Entry 8S9U (electron microscopy, 2.77 A resolution); this record covers chains E and F of the 7 polymer chains in the assembly.

# Chain E
Name: TIGR03986 family CRISPR-associated RAMP protein
From: Synechocystis sp. PCC 6803
Reference sequence: Q6ZED5 (Q6ZED5_SYNY3); residue numbers follow UniProt; this construct covers 1-795
Sequence (795 residues; numbered 1 to 795; the number before each row is that of its first residue):
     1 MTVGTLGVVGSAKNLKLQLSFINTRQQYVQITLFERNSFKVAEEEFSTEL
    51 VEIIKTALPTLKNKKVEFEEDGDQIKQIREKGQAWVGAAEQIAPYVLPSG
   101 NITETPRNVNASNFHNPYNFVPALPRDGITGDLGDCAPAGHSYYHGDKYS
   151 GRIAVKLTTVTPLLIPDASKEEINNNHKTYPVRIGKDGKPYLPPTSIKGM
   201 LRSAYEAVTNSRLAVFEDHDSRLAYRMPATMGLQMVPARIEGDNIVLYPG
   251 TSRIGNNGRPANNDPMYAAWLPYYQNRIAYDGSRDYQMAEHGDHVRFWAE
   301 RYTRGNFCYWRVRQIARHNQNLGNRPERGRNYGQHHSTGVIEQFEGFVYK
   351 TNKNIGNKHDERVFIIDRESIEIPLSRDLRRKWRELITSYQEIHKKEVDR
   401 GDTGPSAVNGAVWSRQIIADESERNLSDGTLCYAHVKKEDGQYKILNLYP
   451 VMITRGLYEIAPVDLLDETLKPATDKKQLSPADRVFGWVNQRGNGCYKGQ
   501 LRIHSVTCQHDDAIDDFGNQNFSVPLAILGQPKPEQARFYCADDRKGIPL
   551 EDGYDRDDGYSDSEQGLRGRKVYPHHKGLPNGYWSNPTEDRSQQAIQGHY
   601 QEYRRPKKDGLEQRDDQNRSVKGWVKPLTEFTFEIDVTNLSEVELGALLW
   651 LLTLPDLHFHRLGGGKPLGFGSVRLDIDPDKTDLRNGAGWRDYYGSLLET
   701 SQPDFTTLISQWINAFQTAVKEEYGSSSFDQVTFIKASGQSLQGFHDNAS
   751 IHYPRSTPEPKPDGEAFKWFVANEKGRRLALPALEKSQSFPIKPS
Disordered / not traced: 1-111, 281-286
From the paper describing this entry:
  - binding site for Crispr RNA (chain F): Phe307, Ile355, Ile453, Phe767
  - conformationally variable residues: Asp616

# Chain F
Molecule: Crispr RNA
From: Synechocystis sp. PCC 6803
Sequence (37 nucleotides; row label = number of the first residue in the row):
     1 ACUGAAACUGUAGUAGAACCAAUCGGGGUCGUCAAUA

# How chain E and chain F interact
Contacting residue pairs - 103 pairs, chain E then chain F:
  Tyr118(E) - C30(F)  phosphate contact
  Tyr118(E) - G31(F)  hydrogen bond to the phosphate
  Pro166(E) - G27(F)  sugar contact
  Pro166(E) - G28(F)  phosphate contact
  Ala168(E) - G27(F)  base contact
  Thr195(E) - G26(F)  sugar contact
  Thr195(E) - G27(F)  hydrogen bond to the phosphate
  Ser196(E) - G26(F)  hydrogen bond to the phosphate
  Ser196(E) - G27(F)  hydrogen bond to the phosphate
  Lys198(E) - G25(F)  salt bridge to the phosphate
  Gly199(E) - G26(F)  sugar contact
  Met200(E) - G26(F)  base contact
  Arg202(E) - C24(F)  hydrogen bond to the phosphate
  Arg202(E) - G25(F)  salt bridge to the phosphate
  Ser203(E) - G26(F)  hydrogen bond to the base
  Arg226(E) - C33(F)  base contact
  Arg226(E) - A34(F)  salt bridge to the phosphate
  Arg226(E) - A35(F)  salt bridge to the phosphate
  Leu233(E) - U36(F)  base contact
  Leu233(E) - A37(F)  base contact
  Trp270(E) - A37(F)  base contact
  Arg304(E) - A37(F)  hydrogen bond to the phosphate
  Phe307(E) - A37(F)  stacking on the base
  His335(E) - A37(F)  sugar contact
  Thr351(E) - U36(F)  phosphate contact
  Asn354(E) - A34(F)  hydrogen bond to the sugar
  Asn354(E) - A35(F)  sugar contact
  Ile355(E) - A34(F)  base contact
  Ile355(E) - A35(F)  sugar contact
  Asn357(E) - U36(F)  hydrogen bond to the sugar
  Asn357(E) - A37(F)  sugar contact
  Lys358(E) - U36(F)  salt bridge to the phosphate
  Lys358(E) - A37(F)  phosphate contact
  His359(E) - A37(F)  hydrogen bond to the phosphate
  Asp360(E) - A37(F)  hydrogen bond to the phosphate
  Arg362(E) - U36(F)  sugar contact
  Arg362(E) - A37(F)  salt bridge to the phosphate
  Tyr390(E) - A34(F)  phosphate contact
  Tyr390(E) - A35(F)  hydrogen bond to the phosphate
  His394(E) - C33(F)  hydrogen bond to the phosphate
  His394(E) - A34(F)  salt bridge to the phosphate
  Ala407(E) - C33(F)  base contact
  Ser414(E) - A34(F)  phosphate contact
  Ser414(E) - A35(F)  hydrogen bond to the phosphate
  Gln416(E) - A35(F)  hydrogen bond to the phosphate
  Val451(E) - A35(F)  phosphate contact
  Val451(E) - U36(F)  phosphate contact
  Met452(E) - A35(F)  sugar contact
  Met452(E) - U36(F)  base contact
  Ile453(E) - A35(F)  hydrogen bond to the sugar
  Ile453(E) - U36(F)  base contact
  Arg455(E) - C33(F)  salt bridge to the phosphate
  Arg455(E) - A34(F)  salt bridge to the phosphate
  Phe486(E) - C24(F)  sugar contact
  Gly487(E) - C24(F)  sugar contact
  Trp488(E) - U23(F)  hydrogen bond to the sugar
  Trp488(E) - C24(F)  sugar contact
  Val489(E) - U23(F)  base contact
  Val489(E) - C24(F)  sugar contact
  Cys496(E) - U23(F)  base contact
  Tyr497(E) - U23(F)  hydrogen bond to the sugar
  Tyr497(E) - C24(F)  sugar contact
  Lys498(E) - U23(F)  phosphate contact
  Lys498(E) - C24(F)  phosphate contact
  Gly499(E) - U23(F)  phosphate contact
  Gly499(E) - C24(F)  hydrogen bond to the phosphate
  Ile528(E) - C30(F)  base contact
  Leu529(E) - U29(F)  sugar contact
  Gly530(E) - U29(F)  hydrogen bond to the sugar
  Gly530(E) - C30(F)  sugar contact
  Gln531(E) - U29(F)  base contact
  Gln531(E) - C30(F)  sugar contact
  Pro532(E) - U29(F)  phosphate contact
  Pro532(E) - C30(F)  phosphate contact
  Lys533(E) - C30(F)  hydrogen bond to the base
  Lys533(E) - G31(F)  hydrogen bond to the phosphate
  Lys533(E) - U32(F)  sugar contact
  Glu535(E) - U32(F)  sugar contact
  Gln536(E) - U32(F)  hydrogen bond to the phosphate
  Tyr540(E) - C30(F)  hydrogen bond to the phosphate
  Tyr540(E) - G31(F)  hydrogen bond to the phosphate
  Arg556(E) - U32(F)  salt bridge to the phosphate
  Lys571(E) - C30(F)  salt bridge to the phosphate
  Tyr573(E) - U29(F)  sugar contact
  Tyr573(E) - C30(F)  hydrogen bond to the phosphate
  Arg619(E) - G28(F)  salt bridge to the phosphate
  Arg619(E) - U29(F)  hydrogen bond to the base
  Gly663(E) - G26(F)  base contact
  Gly663(E) - G28(F)  phosphate contact
  Gly664(E) - G28(F)  hydrogen bond to the phosphate
  Gly664(E) - U29(F)  phosphate contact
  Gly665(E) - U29(F)  hydrogen bond to the phosphate
  Lys666(E) - G26(F)  base contact
  Lys666(E) - G28(F)  hydrogen bond to the phosphate
  Lys666(E) - U29(F)  salt bridge to the phosphate
  Pro667(E) - U29(F)  phosphate contact
  Tyr753(E) - U29(F)  sugar contact
  Tyr753(E) - C30(F)  hydrogen bond to the phosphate
  Gly764(E) - G31(F)  base contact
  Ala766(E) - G31(F)  base contact
  Phe767(E) - G31(F)  sugar contact
  Phe770(E) - G31(F)  sugar contact
  Val771(E) - U32(F)  base contact
Interface residues without a listed pair, chain E (78 interface residues in all): Leu164, Pro193, Val215, Ala224, Ala229, Gly232, Met266, Pro405, Val408, Ile417, Phe539, Arg661, Leu662

# Summary
The interface between chain E and chain F involves 78 residues on one side and 15 on the other, with 31
hydrogen bonds, 13 salt bridges and 1 aromatic stacking contact. Polar contacts include Ser203(E)-G26(F),
Lys533(E)-C30(F) and Arg619(E)-U29(F). The paper reports a binding site for Crispr RNA (chain F) at Phe307(E),
Ile355(E) and Ile453(E) among others; conformational variability at Asp616(E).
Chain E is TIGR03986 family CRISPR-associated RAMP protein and chain F is Crispr RNA, both from Synechocystis
sp. PCC 6803; the structure, CRISPR-Cas type III-D effector complex bound to a target RNA, was determined by
electron microscopy (same publication as 8S9T, 8S9V and 8S9X).
